1DKQ - chain A; structure by X-ray diffraction, 2.05 A resolution.

Chain A:
Protein: Phytase
Source organism: Escherichia coli
Notes: EC 3.1.3.2
UniProt: P07102 (PPA_ECOLI); residues 1-410 here correspond to UniProt positions 23-432 (UniProt number = residue number + 22)
Amino-acid sequence (410 residues; row label = number of the first residue in the row):
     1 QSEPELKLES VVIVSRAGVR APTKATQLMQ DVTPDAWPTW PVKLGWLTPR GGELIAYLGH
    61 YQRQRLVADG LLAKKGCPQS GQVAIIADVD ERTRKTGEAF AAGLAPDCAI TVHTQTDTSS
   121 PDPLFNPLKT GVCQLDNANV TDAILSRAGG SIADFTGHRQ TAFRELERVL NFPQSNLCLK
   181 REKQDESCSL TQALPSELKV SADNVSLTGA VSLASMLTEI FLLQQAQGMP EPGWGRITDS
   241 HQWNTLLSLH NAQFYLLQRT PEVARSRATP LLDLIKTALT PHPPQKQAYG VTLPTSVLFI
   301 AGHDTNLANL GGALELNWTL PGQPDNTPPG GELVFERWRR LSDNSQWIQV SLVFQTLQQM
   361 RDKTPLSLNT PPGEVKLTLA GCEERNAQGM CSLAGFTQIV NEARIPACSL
Disulfide bonds: C77-C108, C133-C408, C178-C188, C382-C391
Construct notes: engineered mutation A17 (His39 in P07102), T116 (Ala138 in P07102)
Ion coordination: Hg2+ site 1: R16, E219, H250, D304, D325 (together with inositol hexakisphosphate); Hg2+ site 2: H113, D154, H158, Y289; Hg2+ site 3: H250, D325, T327; Hg2+ site 4: H282, Q287, L293
Residues lining bound ligands: inositol hexakisphosphate (IHP): R16, R20, T23, K24, D90, R92, K129, M216, E219, H250, F254, R267, H303, D304, T305
Curated features (UniProtKB/Swiss-Prot):
  - active site: D304 (Proton donor)
  - binding site (1D-myo-inositol hexakisphosphate): R16, R20 to K24, R92, R267, H303 to T305
Reported in the primary citation:
  - binding site for inositol hexakisphosphate: R16, R20, T23, K24, R92, E219, H303, D304
  - contacts within the chain: D88-H303 (hydrogen bond)
  - catalytic residues: D304
  - conformationally variable residues (loop rearrangement, side-chain flip): R20 to A25, E219
  - mutagenesis - H17A: abolished catalytic activity on phytate

In short:
Chain A binds inositol hexakisphosphate. R16, E219, H250, D304 and D325 coordinate Hg2+ site 1. The Hg2+ site
2 is built by H113, D154, H158 and Y289. Curated annotation (UniProt) lists active-site residue D304 and 11
residues binding 1D-myo-inositol hexakisphosphate. From the paper: the catalytic residue D304; H17A abolishes
catalytic activity on phytate.
Chain A is Phytase (Escherichia coli); the structure, Crystal structure of phytate complex escherichia coli
phytase at ph 5.0. phytate is bound with its ..., was determined by X-ray diffraction, deposited together with
1DKL, 1DKN, 1DKO, 1DKP and 1DKM.
